Entry 8XM7 (electron microscopy, 4.91 A resolution (low resolution: residue-level contacts below are approximate; hydrogen-bond / salt-bridge calls are withheld)); this record covers chains A and D of the 3 polymer chains in the assembly.

[Chain A]
Molecule: Engulfment and cell motility protein 1
Organism: Homo sapiens
Reference sequence: Q92556 (ELMO1_HUMAN); residues 1-727 here = UniProt positions 1-727
Amino-acid sequence (733 residues; numbered -5 to 727; the number before each row is that of its first residue; numbers below 1 keep their minus sign (Gly-5 is residue -5)):
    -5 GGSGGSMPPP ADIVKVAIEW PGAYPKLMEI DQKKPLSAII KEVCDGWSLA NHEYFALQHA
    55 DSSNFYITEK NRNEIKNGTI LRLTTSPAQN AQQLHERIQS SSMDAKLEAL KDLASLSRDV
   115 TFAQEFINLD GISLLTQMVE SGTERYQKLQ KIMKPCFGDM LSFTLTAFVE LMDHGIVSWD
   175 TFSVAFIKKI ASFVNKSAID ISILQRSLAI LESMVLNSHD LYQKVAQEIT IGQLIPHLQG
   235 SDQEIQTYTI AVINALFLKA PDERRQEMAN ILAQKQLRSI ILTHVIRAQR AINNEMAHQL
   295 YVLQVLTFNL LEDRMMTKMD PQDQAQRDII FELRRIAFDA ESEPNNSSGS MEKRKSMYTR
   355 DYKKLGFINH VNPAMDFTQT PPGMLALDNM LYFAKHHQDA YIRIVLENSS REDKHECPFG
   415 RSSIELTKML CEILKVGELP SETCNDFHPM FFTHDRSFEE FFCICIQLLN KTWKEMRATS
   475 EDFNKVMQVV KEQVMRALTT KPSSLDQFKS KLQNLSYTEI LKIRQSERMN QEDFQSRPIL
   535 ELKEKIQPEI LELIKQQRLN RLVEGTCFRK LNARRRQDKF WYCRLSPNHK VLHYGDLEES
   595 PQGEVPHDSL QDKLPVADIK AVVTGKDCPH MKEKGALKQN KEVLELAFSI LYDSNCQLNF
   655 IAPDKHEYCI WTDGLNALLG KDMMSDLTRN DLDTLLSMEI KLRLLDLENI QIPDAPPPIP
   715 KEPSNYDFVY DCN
Not modelled in the structure: -5 to 0
Construct notes: expression tag (-5 to 0)
UniProt features mapped onto this chain:
  - motif: Pro707 to Pro714 (SH3-binding)
  - modified residue: Tyr18 (Phosphotyrosine), Lys100 (N6-acetyllysine), Lys105 (N6-acetyllysine), Tyr216 (Phosphotyrosine), Ser344 (Phosphoserine), Tyr395 (Phosphotyrosine), Tyr511 (Phosphotyrosine), Tyr720 (Phosphotyrosine)
From the paper describing this entry:
  - mutagenesis - E36A/D39A (1.5-fold): increased catalytic activity on Rac1

[Chain D]
Molecule: Rho-related GTP-binding protein RhoG
Organism: Homo sapiens
Reference sequence: P84095 (RHOG_HUMAN); residues 1-184 here = UniProt positions 1-184
Amino-acid sequence (203 residues; numbered -6 to 196; the number before each row is that of its first residue; numbers below 1 keep their minus sign (Gly-6 is residue -6)):
    -6 GSSGSSGMQS IKCVVVGDGA VGKTCLLICY TTNAFPKEYI PTVFDNYSAQ SAVDGRTVNL
    54 NLWDTAGLEE YDRLRTLSYP QTNVFVICFS IASPPSYENV RHKWHPEVCH HCPDVPILLV
   114 GTKKDLRAQP DTLRRLKEQG QAPITPQQGQ ALAKQIHAVR YLECSALQQD GVKEVFAEAV
   174 RAVLNPTPIK RSGPSSGENL YFQ
Not modelled in the structure: -6 to 0, 182-196
Construct notes: expression tag (-6 to 0, 185-196); engineered mutation Leu61 (Gln in P84095)
Bound ions: Mg2+: Thr35, Thr58 (together with GTP)
Ligand contacts: GTP (guanosine-5'-triphosphate): Asp11, Gly12, Ala13, Val14, Gly15, Lys16, Thr17, Cys18, Phe28, Pro29, Lys30, Glu31, Tyr32, Ile33, Pro34, Thr35, Asp57, Thr58, Ala59, Gly60, Leu61, Lys116, Asp118, Leu119, Cys157, Ser158, Ala159, Leu160
From the paper describing this entry:
  - mutagenesis - R127A/K130A: decreased catalytic activity on DOCK5FL/ELMO1FL

[Chain A / chain D interface]
Pairs across the interface (14; chain A residue first):
  Lys9(A) with Asp38(D)
  Tyr18(A) with Leu70(D)
  Pro19(A) with Leu70(D)
  Lys20(A) with Asn39(D)
  Leu21(A) with Val36(D); Phe37(D); Leu67(D)
  Glu23(A) with Asp38(D)
  Asn71(A) with Val36(D); Tyr64(D)
  Gly72(A) with Val36(D); Tyr64(D)
  Thr73(A) with Tyr64(D)
  Ile74(A) with Arg66(D)
Interface residues without a listed pair, chain A (11 interface residues in all): Ala11
Interface residues without a listed pair, chain D (9 interface residues in all): Trp56
Interface features reported in the paper:
  - interface residues, chain A: Lys9(A), Leu21(A)

[Summary]
The interface between chain A and chain D involves 11 residues on one side and 9 on the other. Chain D binds
GTP. Thr35(D) and Thr58(D) coordinate Mg2+. The paper reports that E36A/D39A of chain A increase catalytic
activity on Rac1; interface residues Lys9(A) and Leu21(A).
Here chain A is Engulfment and cell motility protein 1 and chain D is Rho-related GTP-binding protein RhoG,
both from Homo sapiens. Entry 8XM7 (Cryo-EM structure of the RhoG/DOCK5/ELMO1/Rac1 complex: RhoG/DOCK5/ELMO1
focused map) was determined by electron microscopy (same publication as 8JHK).
